PDB entry 8FLW | electron microscopy, 3.58 A resolution | chains H and I of the 8 polymer chains in the assembly

# Chain H
Molecule: PGT145 DU303 Heavy
Organism: Homo sapiens
Amino-acid sequence (252 residues; row label = number of the first residue in the row; note: 2 numbers in that range are skipped by the numbering (no residue carries them; nothing is unmodelled there); a row labelled like 52A-52C holds insertion residues (52A, then the next letters in order)):
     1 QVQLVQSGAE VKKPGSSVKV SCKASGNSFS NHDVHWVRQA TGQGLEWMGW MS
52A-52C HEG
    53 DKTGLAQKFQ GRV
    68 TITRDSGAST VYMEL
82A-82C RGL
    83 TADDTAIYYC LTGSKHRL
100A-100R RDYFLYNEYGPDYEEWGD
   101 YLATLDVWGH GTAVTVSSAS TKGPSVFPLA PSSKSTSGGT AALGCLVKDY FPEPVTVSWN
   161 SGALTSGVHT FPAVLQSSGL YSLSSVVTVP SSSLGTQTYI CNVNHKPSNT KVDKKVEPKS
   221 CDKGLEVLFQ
Disordered / not traced: 119-230
Cystine bridges: Cys22-Cys92
Modified residues: Tyr100F (O-sulfo-L-tyrosine; TYS); Tyr100I (O-sulfo-L-tyrosine; TYS)

# Chain I
Molecule: Envelope glycoprotein gp120
Organism: Human immunodeficiency virus 1
UniProtKB: Q2N0S6 (Q2N0S6_9HIV1); the construct lacks a stretch of the UniProt sequence and is renumbered around it, so the offset changes along the chain: 31-141 = UniProt 30-140; 150-185 = UniProt 141-176; 189-309 = UniProt 188-308; 312-321 = UniProt 309-318; 2 more segments
Amino-acid sequence (481 residues; each row starts with the number of its first residue; note: 14 numbers in that range are skipped by the numbering (no residue carries them; nothing is unmodelled there); a row labelled like 185A-185K holds insertion residues (185A, then the next letters in order)):
    31 AENLWVTVYY GVPVWKDAET TLFCASDAKA YETEKHNVWA THACVPTDPN PQEIHLENVT
    91 EEFNMWKNNM VEQMHTDIIS LWDQSLKPCV KLTPLCVTLQ CTNVTNNITD D
   150 MRGELKNCSF NMTTELRDKK QKVYSLFYRL DVVQIN
185A-185K ENQGNRSNNSN
   189 KEYRLINCNT SACTQACPKV SFEPIPIHYC APAGFAILKC KDKKFNGTGP CPSVSTVQCT
   249 HGIKPVVSTQ LLLNGSLAEE EVMIRSENIT NNAKNILVQF NTPVQINCTR PNNNTRKSIR
   309 I
   312 GPGQAFYATG
  321A D
   322 IIGDIRQAHC NVSKATWNET LGKVVKQLRK HFGNNTIIRF ANSSGGDLEV TTHSFNCGGE
   382 FFYCNTSGLF NSTWISN
   400 TSVQGSNSTG SNDSITLPCR IKQIINMWQR IGQCMYAPPI QGVIRCVSNI TGLILTRDGG
   460 STNSTTETFR PGGGDMRDNW RSELYKYKVV KIEPLGVAPT RCKRRVVGRR RRRR
Disordered / not traced: 31-32, 185A-185K, 400-409, 506-513
Cystine bridges: Cys54-Cys74, Cys119-Cys205, Cys126-Cys196, Cys131-Cys157, Cys201-Cys433, Cys218-Cys247, Cys228-Cys239, Cys296-Cys331, Cys378-Cys445, Cys385-Cys418
Covalently attached groups: N-acetylglucosamine (NAG) linked to Asn88, Asn133, Asn137, Asn156, Asn197, Asn234, Asn262, Asn276, Asn295, Asn301, Asn332, Asn339, Asn355, Asn363, Asn386, Asn392, Asn448; glycan linked to Asn160
Sequence notes: conflict Cys201 (Ile200 in Q2N0S6), Asn332 (Thr330 in Q2N0S6), Cys433 (Ala430 in Q2N0S6), Cys501 (Ala498 in Q2N0S6), Arg509 (Glu506 in Q2N0S6), Arg510 (Lys507 in Q2N0S6), Arg512 (Ala509 in Q2N0S6), Arg513 (Val510 in Q2N0S6)

# Chain H / chain I interface
Contacting residue pairs (11; chain H residue first):
  Tyr100C(H) with Asn160(I), hydrogen bond
  Leu100E(H) with Asn160(I)
  Asn100G(H) with Thr162(I); Arg166(I), hydrogen bond (side chain-backbone)
  Glu100H(H) with Arg166(I), hydrogen bond (backbone-side chain)
  Gly100J(H) with Arg166(I)
  Pro100K(H) with Arg166(I)
  Tyr100M(H) with Asp167(I); Lys168(I); Lys169(I)
  Glu100O(H) with Lys169(I), salt bridge
Also at the interface, not in a pair above, chain H (9 interface residues in all): Tyr100I
Also at the interface, not in a pair above, chain I (9 interface residues in all): Pro124, Val127, Met161

# In short
The chain H/chain I interface involves 9 residues from each chain, with 3 hydrogen bonds and 1 salt bridge.
Among the polar pairs are Glu100O(H)-Lys169(I), Tyr100C(H)-Asn160(I) and Asn100G(H)-Arg166(I).
N-acetylglucosamine is covalently linked to Asn88(I), Asn133(I), Asn137(I), Asn156(I), Asn197(I) and Asn234(I)
and 11 more.
Chain H is PGT145 DU303 Heavy (Homo sapiens) and chain I is Envelope glycoprotein gp120 (Human
immunodeficiency virus 1); the structure, Cryo-EM Structure of PGT145 DU303 Fab in complex with BG505
DS-SOSIP.664, was determined by electron microscopy together with 8FK5 and 8FL1 from the same study.
